Entry 6VIE (X-ray diffraction, 3.40 A resolution); this record covers chains C and D of the 4 polymer chains in the assembly.

Chain C:
Protein: Gasdermin-D
From: Mus musculus
Reference sequence: Q9D8T2 (GSDMD_MOUSE); numbering as in UniProt; present here: 1-258, 283-487
Amino-acid sequence (464 residues; numbered 0 to 487; 24 numbers in that range are skipped by the numbering (no residue carries them; nothing is unmodelled there); the number before each row is that of its first residue; numbering starts at 0):
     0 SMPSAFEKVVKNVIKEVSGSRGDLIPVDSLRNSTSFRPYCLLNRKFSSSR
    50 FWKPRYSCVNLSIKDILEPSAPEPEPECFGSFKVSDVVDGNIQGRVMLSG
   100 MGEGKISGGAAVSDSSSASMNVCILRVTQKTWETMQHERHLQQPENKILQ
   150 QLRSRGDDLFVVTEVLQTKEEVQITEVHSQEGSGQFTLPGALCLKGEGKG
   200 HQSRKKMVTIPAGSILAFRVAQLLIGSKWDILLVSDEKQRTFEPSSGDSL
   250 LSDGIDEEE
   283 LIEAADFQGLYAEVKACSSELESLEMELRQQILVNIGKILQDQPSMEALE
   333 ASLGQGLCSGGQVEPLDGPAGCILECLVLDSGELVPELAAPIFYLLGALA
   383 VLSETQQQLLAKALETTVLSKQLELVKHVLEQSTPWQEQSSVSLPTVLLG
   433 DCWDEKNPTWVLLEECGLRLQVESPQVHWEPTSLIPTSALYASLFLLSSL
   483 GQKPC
Unresolved in the structure: 0-2, 71-82, 97-116, 175-205, 283-286, 452-453, 485-487
Sequence notes: expression tag (0)
Swiss-Prot annotation at these positions:
  - site (Cleavage): Asp-88, Gly-89, Leu-310, Arg-311
  - modified residue: Tyr-38 (Phosphotyrosine), Cys-39 (S-(2-succinyl)cysteine), Cys-57 (S-(2-succinyl)cysteine), Cys-77 (S-(2-succinyl)cysteine), Cys-122 (S-(2-succinyl)cysteine), Cys-192 (S-(2-succinyl)cysteine), Cys-299 (S-(2-succinyl)cysteine), Cys-434 (S-(2-succinyl)cysteine), Cys-487 (S-(2-succinyl)cysteine)
  - lipidation: Cys-192 (S-palmitoyl cysteine)
  - mutagenesis: Lys-7 to Lys-14 (Reduced ability to induct pyroptosis), Ser-17 to Arg-20 (Renders Gsdmd susceptible to ubiquitination by S.flexneri IpaH7.8), Leu-29 (L29A: Reduced homoolimerization, leading to reduced ability to induce pyroptosis), Cys-39 (C39A: Loss of oligomerization of Gasdermin-D, N-terminal), Arg-43 to Arg-54 (Reduced ability to induce pyroptosis), Phe-50 to Trp-51 (Abolished ability to form a pore, leading to educed ability to induce pyroptosis), Cys-57 (C57A: No effect on oligomerization), Leu-60 (L60G: Reduced homoolimerization, leading to reduced ability to induce pyroptosis), Cys-77 (C77A: No effect on oligomerization), Phe-81 (F81D: Reduced homoolimerization, leading to reduced ability to induce pyroptosis), Asp-85 to Asp-88 (Abolished cleavage by CASP3 and CASP7), Ile-91 (I91D: Reduced homoolimerization, leading to reduced ability to induce pyroptosis), 22 further mutagenesis entries in UniProt
What the authors report for this chain:
  - mutagenesis - E369K/L370A: decreased signaling in response to nigericin

Chain D:
Protein: Gasdermin-D
From: Mus musculus
Reference sequence: Q9D8T2 (GSDMD_MOUSE); numbering as in UniProt; present here: 1-242, 267-487
Amino-acid sequence (464 residues; row label = number of the first residue in the row; note: 24 numbers in that range are skipped by the numbering (no residue carries them; nothing is unmodelled there); numbering starts at 0):
     0 SMPSAFEKVVKNVIKEVSGSRGDLIPVDSLRNSTSFRPYCLLNRKFSSSR
    50 FWKPRYSCVNLSIKDILEPSAPEPEPECFGSFKVSDVVDGNIQGRVMLSG
   100 MGEGKISGGAAVSDSSSASMNVCILRVTQKTWETMQHERHLQQPENKILQ
   150 QLRSRGDDLFVVTEVLQTKEEVQITEVHSQEGSGQFTLPGALCLKGEGKG
   200 HQSRKKMVTIPAGSILAFRVAQLLIGSKWDILLVSDEKQRTFE
   267 PSSGDSLLSDGIDEEELIEAADFQGLYAEVKACSSELESLEMELRQQILV
   317 NIGKILQDQPSMEALEASLGQGLCSGGQVEPLDGPAGCILECLVLDSGEL
   367 VPELAAPIFYLLGALAVLSETQQQLLAKALETTVLSKQLELVKHVLEQST
   417 PWQEQSSVSLPTVLLGDCWDEKNPTWVLLEECGLRLQVESPQVHWEPTSL
   467 IPTSALYASLFLLSSLGQKPC
Unresolved in the structure: 0-1, 71-82, 96-116, 174-205, 267-287, 485-487
Sequence notes: expression tag (0)
Swiss-Prot annotation at these positions:
  - region: Ile-278 to Ala-298 (Linker helix loop)
  - site (Cleavage): Asp-88, Gly-89, Asp-276, Gly-277, Leu-310, Arg-311
  - modified residue: Tyr-38 (Phosphotyrosine), Cys-39 (S-(2-succinyl)cysteine), Cys-57 (S-(2-succinyl)cysteine), Cys-77 (S-(2-succinyl)cysteine), Cys-122 (S-(2-succinyl)cysteine), Cys-192 (S-(2-succinyl)cysteine), Cys-299 (S-(2-succinyl)cysteine), Cys-434 (S-(2-succinyl)cysteine), Cys-487 (S-(2-succinyl)cysteine)
  - lipidation: Cys-192 (S-palmitoyl cysteine)
  - mutagenesis: Lys-7 to Lys-14 (Reduced ability to induct pyroptosis), Ser-17 to Arg-20 (Renders Gsdmd susceptible to ubiquitination by S.flexneri IpaH7.8), Leu-29 (L29A: Reduced homoolimerization, leading to reduced ability to induce pyroptosis), Cys-39 (C39A: Loss of oligomerization of Gasdermin-D, N-terminal), Arg-43 to Arg-54 (Reduced ability to induce pyroptosis), Phe-50 to Trp-51 (Abolished ability to form a pore, leading to educed ability to induce pyroptosis), Cys-57 (C57A: No effect on oligomerization), Leu-60 (L60G: Reduced homoolimerization, leading to reduced ability to induce pyroptosis), Cys-77 (C77A: No effect on oligomerization), Phe-81 (F81D: Reduced homoolimerization, leading to reduced ability to induce pyroptosis), Asp-85 to Asp-88 (Abolished cleavage by CASP3 and CASP7), Ile-91 (I91D: Reduced homoolimerization, leading to reduced ability to induce pyroptosis), 24 further mutagenesis entries in UniProt
What the authors report for this chain:
  - mutagenesis - E369K/L370A: decreased signaling in response to nigericin

Interface between chain C and chain D:
Pairs across the interface - 23 pairs, chain C then chain D:
  Glu-15(C) with Arg-20(D); Arg-125(D), salt bridge
  Ser-17(C) with Ser-17(D); Gly-18(D); Ser-19(D), hydrogen bond
  Gly-18(C) with Ser-17(D)
  Ser-19(C) with Ser-17(D), hydrogen bond (backbone-backbone)
  Arg-20(C) with Glu-15(D)
  Asp-88(C) with Arg-94(D)
  Asn-90(C) with Ile-91(D); Gln-92(D), hydrogen bond (side chain-backbone); Gly-93(D)
  Ile-91(C) with Ile-91(D)
  Gln-92(C) with Asn-90(D); Gln-92(D), hydrogen bond
  Gly-93(C) with Asp-88(D); Asn-90(D)
  Arg-94(C) with Asp-88(D), hydrogen bond (backbone-side chain)
  Met-96(C) with Thr-127(D)
  Arg-125(C) with Glu-15(D), salt bridge
  Gln-419(C) with Gln-419(D); Glu-420(D), hydrogen bond
  Glu-420(C) with Gln-419(D)
Other interface residues (no listed pair), chain C (17 interface residues in all): Gly-89, Pro-417
Other interface residues (no listed pair), chain D (16 interface residues in all): Pro-417

Overview:
Chain C and chain D form an interface of 17 and 16 residues respectively; the contacts include 6 hydrogen
bonds and 2 salt bridges. Polar pairs include Glu-15(C)/Arg-125(D), Ser-17(C)/Ser-19(D) and
Asn-90(C)/Gln-92(D). The paper reports that E369K/L370A of chain C reduce signaling in response to nigericin;
E369K/L370A of chain D reduce signaling in response to nigericin.
Chain C and chain D are both Gasdermin-D (Mus musculus); the structure, Structure of caspase-1 in complex with
gasdermin D, was determined by X-ray diffraction.
